Entry 6V48 (X-ray diffraction, 3.00 A resolution); this record covers chains A and F of the 6 polymer chains in the assembly.

# Chain A
Name: Hemagglutinin HA1 chain
Organism: Influenza A virus (strain A/Mallard/Gurjev/263/1982 H14N5)
UniProt: P26136 (HEMA_I82A1); residues 1-331 here correspond to UniProt positions 17-347 (UniProt number = residue number + 16)
Chain sequence (335 residues; each row starts with the number of its first residue; numbers below 1 keep their minus sign (Ala-3 is residue -3)):
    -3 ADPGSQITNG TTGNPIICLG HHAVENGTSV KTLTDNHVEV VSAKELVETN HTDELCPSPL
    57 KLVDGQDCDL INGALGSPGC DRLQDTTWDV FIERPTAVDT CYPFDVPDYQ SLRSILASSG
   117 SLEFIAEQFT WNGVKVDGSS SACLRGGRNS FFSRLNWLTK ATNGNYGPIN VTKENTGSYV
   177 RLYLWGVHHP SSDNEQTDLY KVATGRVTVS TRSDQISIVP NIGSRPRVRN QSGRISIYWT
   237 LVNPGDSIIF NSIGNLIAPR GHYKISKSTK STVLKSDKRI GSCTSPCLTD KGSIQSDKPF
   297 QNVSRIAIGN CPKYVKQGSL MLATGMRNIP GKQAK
Not modelled in the structure: -3 to 8, 328-331
Construct notes: expression tag (-3 to 0); conflict Asp65 (His81 in P26136)
Disulfides: Cys52-Cys279, Cys64-Cys76, Cys97-Cys139, Cys283-Cys307
Covalent attachments: N-acetylglucosamine (NAG) linked to Asn166, Asn298
From the paper describing this entry:
  - post-translational modification sites: Asn166, Asn298

# Chain F
Name: Hemagglutinin HA2 chain
Organism: Influenza A virus (strain A/Mallard/Gurjev/263/1982 H14N5)
UniProt: P26136 (HEMA_I82A1); residues 1-181 here correspond to UniProt positions 348-528 (UniProt number = residue number + 347)
Chain sequence (188 residues; row label = number of the first residue in the row):
     1 GLFGAIAGFI ENGWQGLIDG WYGFRHQNAE GTGTAADLKS TQAAIDQING KLNRLIEKTN
    61 EKYHQIEKEF EQVEGRIQDL EKYVEDTKID LWSYNAELLV ALENQHTIDV TDSEMNKLFE
   121 RVRRQLRENA EDQGNGCFEI FHQCDNNCIE SIRNGTYDHN IYRDEAINNR IKINPVTLTM
   181 GSGRLVPR
Not modelled in the structure: 1-4, 173-188
Construct notes: expression tag (182-188)
Disulfides: Cys144-Cys148
Covalent attachments: N-acetylglucosamine (NAG) linked to Asn154
From the paper describing this entry:
  - post-translational modification sites: Asn154

# Interface between chain A and chain F
Residue-residue contacts - 13 pairs, chain A then chain F:
  Lys27(A) - Arg54(F)
  Thr28(A) - Arg54(F)
  Leu29(A) - Lys51(F)
  Leu29(A) - Arg54(F)
  Leu29(A) - Leu102(F)  hydrophobic
  Leu29(A) - Glu103(F)
  Thr30(A) - Gln47(F)
  Thr30(A) - Gly50(F)
  Thr30(A) - Lys51(F)
  Thr30(A) - His106(F)
  Asn32(A) - Arg54(F)
  Asn32(A) - Glu57(F)
  Lys312(A) - Thr59(F)  hydrogen bond
Also at the interface, not in a pair above, chain F (10 interface residues in all): Leu99

# Overview
Chain A and chain F form an interface of 6 and 10 residues respectively, with 1 hydrogen bond. The
hydrogen-bonded pair is Lys312(A)-Thr59(F). Covalently linked N-acetylglucosamine: at Asn166(A) and Asn298(A).
Covalently linked N-acetylglucosamine: at Asn154(F). From the paper: modification sites Asn166(A), Asn298(A)
and Asn154(F).
Chain A is Hemagglutinin HA1 chain and chain F is Hemagglutinin HA2 chain, both from Influenza A virus (strain
A/Mallard/Gurjev/263/1982 H14N5); the structure, The crystal structure of hemagglutinin from
A/mallard/Gurjev/263/1982 (H14N5), was determined by X-ray diffraction together with 6V44, 6V46, 6V47 and 6V49
from the same study.
